1NIK - chains B and L of the 12 polymer chains in the assembly; structure by X-ray diffraction, 4.10 A resolution (low resolution: residue-level contacts below are approximate; hydrogen-bond / salt-bridge calls are withheld).

# Chain B
Name: ORF YOR151c
From: Saccharomyces cerevisiae
Notes: EC 2.7.7.6
UniProt: P08518 (RPB2_YEAST); numbering as in UniProt (aligned over 1-1224)
Sequence (1224 residues; each row starts with the number of its first residue):
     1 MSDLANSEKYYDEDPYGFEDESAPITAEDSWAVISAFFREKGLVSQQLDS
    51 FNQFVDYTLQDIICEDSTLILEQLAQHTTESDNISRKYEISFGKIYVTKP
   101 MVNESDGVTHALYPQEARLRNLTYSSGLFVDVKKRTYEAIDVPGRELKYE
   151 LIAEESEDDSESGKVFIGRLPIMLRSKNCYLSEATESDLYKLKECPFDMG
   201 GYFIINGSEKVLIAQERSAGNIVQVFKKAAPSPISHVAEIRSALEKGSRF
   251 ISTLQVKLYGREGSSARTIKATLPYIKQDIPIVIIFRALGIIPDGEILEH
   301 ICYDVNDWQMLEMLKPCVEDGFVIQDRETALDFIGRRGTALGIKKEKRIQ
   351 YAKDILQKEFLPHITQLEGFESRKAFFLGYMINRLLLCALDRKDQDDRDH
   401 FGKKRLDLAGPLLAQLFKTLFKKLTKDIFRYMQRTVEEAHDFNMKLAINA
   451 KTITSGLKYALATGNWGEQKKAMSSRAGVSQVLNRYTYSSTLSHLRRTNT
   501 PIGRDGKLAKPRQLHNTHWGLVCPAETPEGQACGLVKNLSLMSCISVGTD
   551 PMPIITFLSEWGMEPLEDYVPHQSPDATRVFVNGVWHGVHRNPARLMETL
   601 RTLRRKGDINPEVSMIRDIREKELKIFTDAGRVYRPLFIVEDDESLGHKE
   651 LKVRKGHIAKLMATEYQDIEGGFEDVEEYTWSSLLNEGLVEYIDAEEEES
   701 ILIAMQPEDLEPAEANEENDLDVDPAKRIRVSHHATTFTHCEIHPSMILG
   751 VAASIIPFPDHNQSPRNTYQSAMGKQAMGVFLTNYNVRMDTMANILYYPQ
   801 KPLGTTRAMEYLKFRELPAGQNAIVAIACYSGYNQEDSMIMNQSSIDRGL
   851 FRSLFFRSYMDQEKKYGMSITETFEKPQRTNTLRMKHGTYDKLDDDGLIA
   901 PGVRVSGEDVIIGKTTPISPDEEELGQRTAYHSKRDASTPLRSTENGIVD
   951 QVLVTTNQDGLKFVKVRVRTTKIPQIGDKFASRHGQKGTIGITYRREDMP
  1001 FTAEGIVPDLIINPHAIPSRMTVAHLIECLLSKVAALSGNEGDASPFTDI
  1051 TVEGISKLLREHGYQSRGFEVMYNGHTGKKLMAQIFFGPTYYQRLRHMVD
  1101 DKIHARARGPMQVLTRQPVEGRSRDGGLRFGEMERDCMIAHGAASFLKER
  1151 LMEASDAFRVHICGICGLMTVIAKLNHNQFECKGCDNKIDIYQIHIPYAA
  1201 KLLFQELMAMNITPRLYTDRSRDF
Disordered / not traced: 1-19, 71-89, 135-163, 336-344, 438-445, 468-476, 503-508, 669-677, 716-721, 920-932
Ion coordination: Zn2+: C1163, C1166, C1182, C1185

# Chain L
Name: DNA-directed RNA polymerase II, chain RPB12
From: Saccharomyces cerevisiae
Notes: EC 2.7.7.6
UniProt: P40422 (RPC10_YEAST); residues 1-70 here = UniProt positions 1-70
Sequence (70 residues; row label = number of the first residue in the row):
     1 MSREGFQIPTNLDAAAAGTSQARTATLKYICAECSSKLSLSRTDAVRCKD
    51 CGHRILLKARTKRLVQFEAR
Disordered / not traced: 1-24
Disulfide bonds: C34-C51
UniProt features mapped onto this chain:
  - zinc finger: C31 to C51 (C4-type)
  - binding site (Zn(2+)): C31, C34, C48, C51

# How chain B and chain L interact
Residue-residue contacts (43):
  E104(B) with R54(L)
  D106(B) with R47(L)
  H110(B) with R54(L)
  E116(B) with R54(L)
  R120(B) with R54(L)
  K193(B) with A32(L)
  R852(B) with R70(L)
  K892(B) with R63(L)
  D894(B) with K58(L)
  D896(B) with Y29(L); K58(L)
  L898(B) with K58(L)
  I899(B) with K58(L)
  A900(B) with K58(L); R60(L); T61(L)
  P901(B) with K58(L); A59(L); R60(L); T61(L)
  G902(B) with T61(L); V65(L)
  V903(B) with T61(L); R63(L)
  R904(B) with V65(L); Q66(L); F67(L); E68(L)
  I948(B) with F67(L)
  Q951(B) with L57(L)
  V952(B) with L57(L); K58(L)
  L953(B) with L56(L)
  V954(B) with Y29(L); V46(L); R54(L); I55(L); L56(L)
  T955(B) with R54(L); I55(L)
  T956(B) with V46(L); R54(L)
  K962(B) with A45(L)
Interface residues without a listed pair, chain B (28 interface residues in all): G107, D891, D895
Interface residues without a listed pair, chain L (20 interface residues in all): K28

# In short
28 residues of chain B face 20 of chain L across their interface. The Zn2+ site is built by C1163(B),
C1166(B), C1182(B) and C1185(B). Curated annotation (UniProt) lists 4 Zn2+-binding residues on chain L.
Here chain B is ORF YOR151c and chain L is DNA-directed RNA polymerase II, chain RPB12, both from
Saccharomyces cerevisiae. Entry 1NIK (Wild Type RNA Polymerase II) was determined by X-ray diffraction.
